6N0F - chains S and U of the 51 polymer chains in the assembly; structure by electron microscopy, 3.90 A resolution.

== Chain S (and U) ==
Molecule: Microcompartments protein
Organism: Haliangium ochraceum (strain DSM 14365 / JCM 11303 / SMP-2)
Notes: chain U of this document is another copy of the same molecule, construct and numbering; everything in this record applies to it too
Reference sequence: D0LHE3 (D0LHE3_HALO1); numbering as in UniProt (aligned over 1-205)
Amino-acid sequence (205 residues; row label = number of the first residue in the row):
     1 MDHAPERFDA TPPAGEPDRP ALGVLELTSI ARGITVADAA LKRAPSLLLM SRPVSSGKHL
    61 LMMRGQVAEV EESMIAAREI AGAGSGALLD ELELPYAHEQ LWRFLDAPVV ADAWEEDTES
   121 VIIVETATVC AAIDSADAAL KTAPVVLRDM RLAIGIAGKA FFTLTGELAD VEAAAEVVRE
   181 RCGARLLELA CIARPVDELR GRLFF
Disordered / not traced: 1-4, 83-85 (chain U: 1-4, 84-86)
Curated features (UniProtKB/Swiss-Prot):
  - site: Arg52 (Gating residue)
  - mutagenesis: Ser55 (S55C: Binds a 4Fe-4S cluster, exposed on the concave face)

== Chain S / chain U interface ==
Pairs across the interface (41):
  Ile123(S) with Ile30(U); Ala31(U), hydrophobic; Ile34(U), hydrophobic
  Glu125(S) with Ser29(U), hydrogen bond; Ile30(U)
  Gly155(S) with Val54(U); Ser55(U), hydrogen bond (backbone-side chain)
  Ile156(S) with Pro53(U), hydrophobic; Val54(U); Gly57(U), hydrogen bond (backbone-backbone)
  Ala157(S) with Ser56(U)
  Lys159(S) with Thr28(U); Ser56(U); Gly57(U), hydrogen bond (side chain-backbone)
  Phe161(S) with Ile30(U), hydrophobic; Pro53(U), hydrophobic
  Glu188(S) with Ser29(U), hydrogen bond; Ala31(U); Arg32(U), salt bridge; Ala87(U)
  Ala190(S) with Thr35(U)
  Ile192(S) with Ile34(U), hydrophobic; Asp38(U)
  Arg194(S) with Lys42(U), hydrogen bond (backbone-side chain)
  Val196(S) with Asp38(U); Leu41(U), hydrophobic; Lys42(U)
  Glu198(S) with Leu41(U); Ser46(U)
  Leu199(S) with Asp38(U)
  Leu203(S) with Ile34(U); Ser51(U)
  Phe204(S) with Ile30(U), hydrophobic; Ser51(U); Pro53(U); His59(U)
  Phe205(S) with Arg7(U), hydrogen bond (backbone-side chain); Leu48(U); Leu49(U); Ser51(U), hydrogen bond (backbone-backbone); Arg52(U)
Also at the interface, not in a pair above, chain S (19 interface residues in all): Leu189, Pro195
Also at the interface, not in a pair above, chain U (25 interface residues in all): Met50, Ala83

== Summary ==
19 residues of chain S and 25 residues of chain U are in contact, with 8 hydrogen bonds and 1 salt bridge.
Polar contacts include Glu188(S)-Arg32(U), Glu125(S)-Ser29(U) and Gly155(S)-Ser55(U). From UniProt: one
mutagenesis site on chain S.
Both chains are Microcompartments protein (Haliangium ochraceum (strain DSM 14365 / JCM 11303 / SMP-2)). Entry
6N0F (Cryo-EM structure of the HO BMC shell: subregion classified for BMC-T: TD-TSTSTS) was determined by
electron microscopy together with 6MZU, 6MZV, 6MZX, 6MZY, 6N06, 6N07, 6N09 and 6N0G from the same study.
